Entry 7YIY (electron microscopy, 2.70 A resolution); this record covers chains D and C of the 5 polymer chains in the assembly.

== Chain D ==
Molecule: ORM1-like protein 3
From: Homo sapiens
Reference sequence: Q8N138 (ORML3_HUMAN); numbering as in UniProt (aligned over 1-153)
Chain sequence (153 residues; each row starts with the number of its first residue):
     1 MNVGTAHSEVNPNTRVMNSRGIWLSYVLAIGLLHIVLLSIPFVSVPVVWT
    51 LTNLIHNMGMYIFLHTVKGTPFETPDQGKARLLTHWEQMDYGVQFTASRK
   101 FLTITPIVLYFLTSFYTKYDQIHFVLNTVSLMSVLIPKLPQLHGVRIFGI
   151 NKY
UniProt features mapped onto this chain:
  - region: Met1 to Met17 (Important for ceramide level-sensing)
  - modified residue: Pro137 (Hydroxyproline)
  - mutagenesis: Asn2 to Met17 (Impaired negative regulation of SPT complex activity in the presence of ceramides), Asn2 to Ser8 (Impaired negative regulation of SPT complex activity in the presence of ceramides), Asn2 (Impaired negative regulation of SPT complex activity in the presence of ceramides), Asn13 (N13A: Disrupted ceramide binding; impaired negative regulation of SPT complex activity in the presence of ceramides; in the absence of ceramides, reduced affinity of SPT complex towards palmitoyl-CoA), Val16 (V16R: Impaired negative regulation of SPT complex activity in the presence of ceramides), Ile22 (I22R: Impaired negative regulation of SPT complex activity in the presence of ceramides), Phe63 (F63P: Impaired negative regulation of SPT complex activity in the presence of ceramides; F63R: Impaired negative regulation of SPT complex activity in the presence of ceramides), His85 (H85A: No effect on the negative regulation of SPT complex activity in the presence of ceramides), Pro137 (P137A: Increased protein levels; decreased ubiquitination; increased negative regulation of SPT complex activity)
Small-molecule neighbours: Z1T (N-[(2S,3R,4E)-1,3-dihydroxyoctadec-4-en-2-yl]tetracosanamide): Asn13, Val16, Ile22, Ser25, Leu28, Ala29, Phe63, Gly69, Pro71, His85
From the paper describing this entry:
  - conformationally variable residues (order/disorder transition): Met1 to Asn11
  - mutagenesis - N2A, N2DEL, N13A, V16R, I22R, F63P, F63R: increased catalytic activity
  - mutagenesis - H85A: unchanged catalytic activity
  - mutagenesis - N2DEL (approximately 25%), N13A (approximately 30%): decreased binding to ceramide

== Chain C ==
Molecule: Serine palmitoyltransferase small subunit A
From: Homo sapiens
Reference sequence: Q969W0 (SPTSA_HUMAN); numbering as in UniProt (aligned over 1-71)
Chain sequence (92 residues; numbered -20 to 71; the number before each row is that of its first residue; numbers below 1 keep their minus sign (Met-20 is residue -20)):
   -20 MADYKDDDDKSGPDEVDASGRMAGMALARAWKQMSWFYYQYLLVTALYML
    30 EPWERTVFNSMLVSIVGMALYTGYVFMPQHIMAILHYFEIVQ
Disordered / not traced: -20 to 8, 57-71
Differences from the reference sequence: initiating methionine (-20); expression tag (-19 to 0)
UniProt features mapped onto this chain:
  - site: Met28 (Within the serine palmitoyltransferase (SPT) complex, defines the length of the acyl chain-binding pocket, determining the acyl-CoA substrate preference)
  - natural variant: Thr51 (T51I: In SPG90A)
  - mutagenesis: Met28 (M28K: Within the serine palmitoyltransferase (SPT) complex, leads to a strong decrease in SPT catalytic activity with L-serine and palmitoyl-CoA as substrates), His59 (H59L: Impaired down-regulation of SPT complex activity by ORMDL3)

== Interface between chain D and chain C ==
Contacting residue pairs - 4 pairs, chain D then chain C:
  Ser39(D) with Met47(C); Ala48(C); Thr51(C), hydrogen bond (backbone-side chain)
  Pro41(D) with Thr51(C)
Also at the interface, not in a pair above, chain D (5 interface residues in all): Val36, Leu38, Ile40
Also at the interface, not in a pair above, chain C (5 interface residues in all): Ile44, Phe55

== In short ==
The chain D/chain C interface involves 5 residues from each chain, with 1 hydrogen bond. Its one
hydrogen-bonded contact is Ser39(D)-Thr51(C). Chain D binds compound Z1T. From the paper: N2A, N2DEL and N13A
of chain D, among others, increase catalytic activity; conformational variability at Met1(D); 8 substitutions
were tested in all.
Chain D is ORM1-like protein 3 and chain C is Serine palmitoyltransferase small subunit A, both from Homo
sapiens; the structure, Cryo-EM structure of SPT-ORMDL3 complex, was determined by electron microscopy,
deposited together with 7YIU, 7YJ1 and 7YJ2.
